9IJM - chains D and E of the 7 polymer chains in the assembly; structure by electron microscopy, 3.32 A resolution.

[Chain D (and E)]
Name: Chemotaxis protein PomA
Organism: Vibrio alginolyticus
Notes: chain E of this document is another copy of the same molecule, construct and numbering; everything in this record applies to it too
UniProt: O06873 (POMA_VIBAL); residues 1-253 here = UniProt positions 1-253
Chain sequence (253 residues; each row starts with the number of its first residue):
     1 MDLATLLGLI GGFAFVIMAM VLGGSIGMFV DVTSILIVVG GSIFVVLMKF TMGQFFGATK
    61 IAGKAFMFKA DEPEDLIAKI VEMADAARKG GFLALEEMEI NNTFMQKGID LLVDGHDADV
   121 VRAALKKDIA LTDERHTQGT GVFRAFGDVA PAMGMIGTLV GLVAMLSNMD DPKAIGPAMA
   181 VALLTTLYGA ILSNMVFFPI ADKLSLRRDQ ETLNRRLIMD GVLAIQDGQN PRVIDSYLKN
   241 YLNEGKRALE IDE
Not modelled in the structure: 1-25, 88-99, 252-253 (chain E: 1-25, 88-99, 251-253)
What the authors report for this chain:
  - binding site for phenamil: D148, M155, L159, T186, A190
  - specificity-determining residues: M165, M179 (by similarity / conservation)

[Chain D / chain E interface]
Residue-residue contacts (40):
  M28(D) - V163(E)
  M28(D) - S167(E)
  M28(D) - N168(E)
  F29(D) - V160(E)
  G176(D) - L166(E)
  P177(D) - L166(E)
  M179(D) - L166(E)  hydrophobic
  A180(D) - V163(E)
  A180(D) - L166(E)  hydrophobic
  A180(D) - S167(E)
  L183(D) - L159(E)  hydrophobic
  L183(D) - L162(E)  hydrophobic
  L183(D) - V163(E)  hydrophobic
  L183(D) - L166(E)  hydrophobic
  T186(D) - L159(E)
  L187(D) - L159(E)  hydrophobic
  L187(D) - V160(E)  hydrophobic
  I191(D) - I156(E)  hydrophobic
  N194(D) - V45(E)
  N194(D) - A152(E)
  M195(D) - F44(E)  hydrophobic
  M195(D) - M153(E)  hydrophobic
  P199(D) - M48(E)  hydrophobic
  D202(D) - K49(E)  salt bridge
  K203(D) - M48(E)
  L206(D) - M48(E)
  L206(D) - K49(E)
  G245(D) - E134(E)
  G245(D) - Q138(E)  hydrogen bond (backbone-side chain)
  K246(D) - Q54(E)  hydrogen bond (backbone-side chain)
  K246(D) - Q138(E)
  A248(D) - E134(E)
  A248(D) - Q138(E)
  L249(D) - Q54(E)
  L249(D) - G57(E)
  L249(D) - A58(E)
  L249(D) - R135(E)  hydrogen bond (backbone-side chain)
  L249(D) - Q138(E)  hydrogen bond (backbone-side chain)
  L249(D) - G139(E)
  I251(D) - R135(E)
Interface residues without a listed pair, chain D (25 interface residues in all): F66, L184, A190, E250
Interface residues without a listed pair, chain E (28 interface residues in all): T51, G53, L131, V142, M155, A164, M169

[Overview]
The interface between chain D and chain E involves 25 residues on one side and 28 on the other; the contacts
include 4 hydrogen bonds and 1 salt bridge. Polar pairs include D202(D)-K49(E), G245(D)-Q138(E) and
K246(D)-Q54(E). The paper reports a binding site for phenamil at D148(D), M155(D) and L159(D) among others;
specificity determinants M165(D) and M179(D).
Both chains are Chemotaxis protein PomA (Vibrio alginolyticus). Entry 9IJM (Bacterial flagellar sodium-driven
stator PomA5PomB2 with 100 mM NaCl and 0.1 mM phenamil) was determined by electron microscopy (same
publication as 8ZYV, 8ZYW, 8ZYZ and 8ZZ0).
